5IAJ - chains A and B; structure by X-ray diffraction, 1.58 A resolution.

# Chain A
Name: Caspase-3
From: Homo sapiens
Notes: EC 3.4.22.56
Reference sequence: P42574 (CASP3_HUMAN); numbering as in UniProt (aligned over 1-277)
Sequence (278 residues; row label = number of the first residue in the row):
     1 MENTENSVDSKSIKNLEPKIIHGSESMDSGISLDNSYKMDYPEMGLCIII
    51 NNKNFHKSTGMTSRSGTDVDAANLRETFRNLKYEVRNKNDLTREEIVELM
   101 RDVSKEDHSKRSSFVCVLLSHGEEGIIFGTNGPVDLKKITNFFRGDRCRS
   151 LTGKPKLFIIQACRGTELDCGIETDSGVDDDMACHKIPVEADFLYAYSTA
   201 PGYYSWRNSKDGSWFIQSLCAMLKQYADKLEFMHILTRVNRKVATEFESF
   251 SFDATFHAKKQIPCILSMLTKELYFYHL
Not modelled in the structure: 1-28, 170-184
Sequence notes: engineered mutation Leu266 (Val in P42574); expression tag (278)
Metal / ion sites: Na+: Gln161, Trp206
Swiss-Prot annotation at these positions:
  - active site: His121, Cys163
  - modified residue: Met1 (N-acetylmethionine), Lys11 (N6-acetyllysine), Ser26 (Phosphoserine), Cys163 (S-nitrosocysteine), Arg207 (Microbial infection: ADP-riboxanated arginine)
  - mutagenesis: Asp9 (D9A: In P3-D3A mutant; abolished cleavage and activation, leading to prevent thiol protease activity; when associated with A-28 and A-175), Asp28 (D28A: In P3-D3A mutant; abolished cleavage and activation, leading to prevent thiol protease activity; when associated with A-9 and A-175), Asp175 (D175A: In P3-D3A mutant; abolished cleavage and activation, leading to prevent thiol protease activity; when associated with A-9 and A-28), Arg207 (R207A: Abolished ADP-riboxanation by C.violaceum CopC)

# Chain B
Name: Ace-asp-glu-val-ask
Sequence (6 residues; row label = number of the first residue in the row):
     1 XDEVDX
Modified positions: ACE (acetyl group) at position 1; 0QE (chloromethane) at position 6

# Interface between chain A and chain B
Pairs across the interface (26):
  Arg64(A) - Asp5(B)  salt bridge
  Ser120(A) - Asp5(B)
  His121(A) - Asp5(B)  hydrogen bond (side chain-backbone)
  His121(A) - 0QE_6(B)
  Gly122(A) - 0QE_6(B)
  Gln161(A) - Asp5(B)  hydrogen bond
  Cys163(A) - Asp5(B)  hydrogen bond (side chain-backbone)
  Cys163(A) - 0QE_6(B)
  Tyr204(A) - Val4(B)  hydrophobic
  Ser205(A) - Val4(B)
  Ser205(A) - Asp5(B)  hydrogen bond (backbone-backbone)
  Trp206(A) - Asp2(B)
  Trp206(A) - Glu3(B)
  Trp206(A) - Val4(B)
  Arg207(A) - ACE_1(B)
  Arg207(A) - Asp2(B)
  Arg207(A) - Glu3(B)  salt bridge
  Arg207(A) - Val4(B)  hydrogen bond (side chain-backbone)
  Arg207(A) - Asp5(B)  salt bridge
  Asn208(A) - ACE_1(B)
  Asn208(A) - Asp2(B)  hydrogen bond
  Ser209(A) - ACE_1(B)  hydrogen bond (backbone-backbone)
  Trp214(A) - Asp2(B)
  Glu248(A) - Asp2(B)
  Ser249(A) - Asp2(B)
  Phe250(A) - Asp2(B)  hydrogen bond (backbone-side chain)
Interface residues without a listed pair, chain A (20 interface residues in all): Ser63, Ser65, Ala162, Phe256

# Overview
The interface between chain A and chain B involves 20 residues on one side and 6 on the other, with 8 hydrogen
bonds and 3 salt bridges. Among the polar pairs are Arg64(A)-Asp5(B), Arg207(A)-Glu3(B) and Arg207(A)-Asp5(B).
Chain A is Caspase-3 (Homo sapiens) and chain B is Ace-asp-glu-val-ask; the structure, Caspase 3 V266L, was
determined by X-ray diffraction, deposited together with 5I9B, 5I9T, 5IAB, 5IAE, 5IAG, 5IAK and 6 further
entries.
